PDB entry 5CA8 | X-ray diffraction, 2.30 A resolution | chain A

# Chain A
Molecule: Protein SEY1
Source organism: Candida albicans (strain SC5314 / ATCC MYA-2876)
Notes: EC 3.6.5.5
UniProt: Q9C0L9 (SEY1_CANAL); residues 1-692 here = UniProt positions 1-692
Amino-acid sequence (692 residues; row label = number of the first residue in the row):
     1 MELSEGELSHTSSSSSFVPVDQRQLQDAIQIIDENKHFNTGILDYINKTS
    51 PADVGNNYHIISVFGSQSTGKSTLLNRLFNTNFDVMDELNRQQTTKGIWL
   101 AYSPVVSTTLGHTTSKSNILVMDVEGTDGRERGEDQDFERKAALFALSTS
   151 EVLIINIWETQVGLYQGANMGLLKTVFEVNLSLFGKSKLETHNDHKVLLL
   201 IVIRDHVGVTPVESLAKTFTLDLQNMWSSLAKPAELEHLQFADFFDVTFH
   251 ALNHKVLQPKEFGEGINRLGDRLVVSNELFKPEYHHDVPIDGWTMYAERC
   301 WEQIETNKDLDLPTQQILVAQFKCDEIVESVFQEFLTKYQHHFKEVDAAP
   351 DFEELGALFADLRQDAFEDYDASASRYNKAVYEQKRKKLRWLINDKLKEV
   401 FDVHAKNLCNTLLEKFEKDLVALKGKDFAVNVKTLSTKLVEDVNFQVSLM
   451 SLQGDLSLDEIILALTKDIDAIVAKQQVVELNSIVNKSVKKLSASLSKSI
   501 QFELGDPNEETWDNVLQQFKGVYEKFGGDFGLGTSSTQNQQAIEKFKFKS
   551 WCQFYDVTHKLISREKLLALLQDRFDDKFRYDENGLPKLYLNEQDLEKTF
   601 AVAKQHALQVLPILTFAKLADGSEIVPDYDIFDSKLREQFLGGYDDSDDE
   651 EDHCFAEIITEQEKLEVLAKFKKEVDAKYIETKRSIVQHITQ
Unresolved in the structure: 1-26, 87-96, 129-133, 642-651, 688-692
UniProt features mapped onto this chain:
  - binding site (GTP): G65 to S72
Covalent attachments: covalent link S535-T537
Bound ions: Mg2+: S72, E125 (together with GDP)
Ligand contacts: GDP (guanosine-5'-diphosphate): S66, Q67, S68, T69, G70, K71, S72, T73, D84, V85, M86, E125, W158, R204, D205, H254, K255, V256, F262
What the authors report for this chain:
  - contacts within the chain: A52-R376 (backbone contact), D291-K323, M295-V319, R299-Q315 (hydrogen bond), Q303-Q315, M295-F322
  - mutagenesis - S68A, T95A, L257A: decreased catalytic activity on GTP

# Summary
Ligands of chain A: GDP. S72 and E125 coordinate Mg2+. Curated annotation (UniProt) lists 8 GTP-binding
residues. From the paper: S68A, T95A and L257A reduce catalytic activity on GTP; contacts within the chain
involving A52, R376 and D291 among others.
Chain A is Protein SEY1 (Candida albicans (strain SC5314 / ATCC MYA-2876)); the structure, Structures of the
yeast dynamin-like GTPase Sey1p in complex with GDP, was determined by X-ray diffraction, deposited together
with 5CB2.
